PDB entry 6T7U | X-ray diffraction, 1.20 A resolution | chain A

== Chain A ==
Molecule: Carbonic anhydrase 2
Source organism: Homo sapiens
Notes: EC 4.2.1.1
UniProt: P00918 (CAH2_HUMAN); numbering as in UniProt (aligned over 1-260)
Amino-acid sequence (260 residues; numbered 1 to 260; the number before each row is that of its first residue):
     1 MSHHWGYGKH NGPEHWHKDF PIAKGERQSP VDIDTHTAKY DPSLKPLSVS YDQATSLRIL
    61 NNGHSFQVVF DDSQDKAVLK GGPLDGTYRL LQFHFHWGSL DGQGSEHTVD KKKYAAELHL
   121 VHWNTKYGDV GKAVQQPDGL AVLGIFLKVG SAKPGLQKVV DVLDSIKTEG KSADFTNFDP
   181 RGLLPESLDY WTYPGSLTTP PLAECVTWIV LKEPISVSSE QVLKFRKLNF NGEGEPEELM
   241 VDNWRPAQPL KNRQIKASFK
Not modelled in the structure: 1-3
Differences from the reference sequence: conflict S65 (Ala in P00918), Q67 (Asn in P00918), V69 (Glu in P00918), L91 (Ile in P00918), V130 (Phe in P00918), E169 (Lys in P00918), A203 (Leu in P00918)
Ion coordination: Zn2+: H94, H96, H119 (together with Carborane inhibitor)
Residues lining bound ligands: Carborane inhibitor (X33): H64, L91, Q92, H94, H96, E106, H119, V121, V130, V134, L140, V142, S196, L197, T198, T199, P201, W208
UniProt features mapped onto this chain:
  - active site: H64 (Proton donor/acceptor)
  - binding site (Zn(2+)): H94, H96, H119
  - binding site (substrate): T198, T199
  - site: Y7 (Fine-tunes the proton-transfer properties of H-64), N62 (Fine-tunes the proton-transfer properties of H-64), Q92 (Involved in the binding of some activators, including histamine and L-histidine)
  - modified residue: S2 (N-acetylserine), S165 (Phosphoserine), S172 (Phosphoserine)
  - natural variant: K18 (K18E: In Jogjakarta), Q92 (Q92P: In OPTB3), H94 (H94Y: In OPTB3 loss of activity), H107 (H107Y: In OPTB3), G144 (G144R: In OPTB3), P236 (P236H: In Melbourne)
  - mutagenesis: W5 (W5A: Impaired activity, not rescued by 4-methylimidazole (4-MI); when associated with W-64), Y7 (Y7F: Enhanced activity; Y7H: Reduced proton transfer rate), N62 (N62A: Reduced activity; N62D: Strongly reduced activity; N62H: Reduced proton transfer; when associated with A-64; N62L: Reduced activity; N62T: Reduced activity; N62V: Reduced activity), H64 (H64A: Reduced CO(2) hydrase activity, rescued by 4-methylimidazole (4-MI). Reduced proton transfer; when associated with H-62. Enhanced proton transfer; when associated with H-67 ...), H94 (H94C/D/E/N/Q: Strongly reduced CO(2) hydrase and p-nitrophenyl acetate esterase activities, impaired stability of zinc binding), E106 (E106A/Q: Strongly reduced CO(2) hydrase activity; E106D: Normal CO(2) hydrase activity), E117 (E117Q: Strongly reduced activity and sulfonamide affinity), H119 (H119D/N/Q: Reduced activity; H119E: Strongly reduced activity), V121 (V121A/G/I/L/S: Reduced CO(2) hydrase and p-nitrophenyl acetate esterase activities; V121K/R: Strongly reduced CO(2) hydrase and p-nitrophenyl acetate esterase activities), V142 (V142F/Y: Strongly impaired activity; V142G: Weakly impaired activity; V142H: Impaired activity), L197 (L197A: Reduced CO(2) hydrase activity; L197E/H/R: Strongly reduced CO(2) hydrase activity; L197F: Normal activity), T198 (T198A/C/H/P: Strongly reduced activity; T198D/E: Strongly reduced activity, but enhanced zinc affinity; T198S/V: Reduced activity), 2 further mutagenesis entries in UniProt

== In short ==
Chain A binds Carborane inhibitor. H94, H96 and H119 coordinate Zn2+. UniProt lists active-site residue H64, 3
Zn2+-binding residues, substrate-binding residues T198 and T199 and 14 mutagenesis sites.
Chain A is Carbonic anhydrase 2 (Homo sapiens); the structure, Carborane inhibitor of Carbonic Anhydrase IX,
was determined by X-ray diffraction (same publication as 6T9Z).
